PDB entry 5GVA | X-ray diffraction, 1.85 A resolution | chain A

== Chain A ==
Molecule: WD repeat and HMG-box DNA-binding protein 1
From: Homo sapiens
Notes: engineered mutation(s): UNP residues 1-330
Reference sequence: O75717 (WDHD1_HUMAN); numbering as in UniProt (aligned over 1-330)
Chain sequence (344 residues; row label = number of the first residue in the row; numbers below 1 keep their minus sign (Met-13 is residue -13)):
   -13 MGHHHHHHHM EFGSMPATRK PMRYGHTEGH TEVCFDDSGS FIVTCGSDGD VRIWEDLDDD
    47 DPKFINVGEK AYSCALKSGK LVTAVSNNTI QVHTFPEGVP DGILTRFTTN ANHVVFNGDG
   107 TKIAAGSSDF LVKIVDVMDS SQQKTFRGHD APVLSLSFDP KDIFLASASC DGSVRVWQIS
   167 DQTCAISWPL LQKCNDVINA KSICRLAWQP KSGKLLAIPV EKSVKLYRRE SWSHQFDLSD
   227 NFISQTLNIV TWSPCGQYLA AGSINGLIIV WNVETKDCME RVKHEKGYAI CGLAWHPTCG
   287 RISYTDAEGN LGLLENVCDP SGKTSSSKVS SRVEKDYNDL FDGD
Disordered / not traced: -13 to 0, 306-330
Differences from the reference sequence: initiating methionine (-13); expression tag (-12 to 0)
Cystine bridges: Cys31-Cys60

== In short ==
Chain A is WD repeat and HMG-box DNA-binding protein 1 (Homo sapiens); the structure, WD40 domain of human
AND-1, was determined by X-ray diffraction, deposited together with 5GVB.
